8D21 - chains B and D of the 12 polymer chains in the assembly; structure by electron microscopy, 3.96 A resolution.

Chain B:
Molecule: Hemagglutinin HA2 chain
Organism: Influenza A virus
Reference sequence: Q289M7 (HEMA_I00A1); residues 1-176 here correspond to UniProt positions 344-519 (UniProt number = residue number + 343)
Chain sequence (222 residues; row label = number of the first residue in the row):
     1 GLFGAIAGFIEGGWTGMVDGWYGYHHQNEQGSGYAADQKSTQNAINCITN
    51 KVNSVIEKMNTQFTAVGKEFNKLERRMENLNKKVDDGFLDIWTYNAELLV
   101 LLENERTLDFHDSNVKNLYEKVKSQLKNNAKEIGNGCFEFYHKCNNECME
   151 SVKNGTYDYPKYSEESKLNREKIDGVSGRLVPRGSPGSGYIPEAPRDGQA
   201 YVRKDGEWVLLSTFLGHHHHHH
Disordered / not traced: 174-222
Differences from the reference sequence: conflict Cys47 (Gly390 in Q289M7); expression tag (177-222)
UniProt features mapped onto this chain:
  - glycosylation: Asn154 (N-linked (GlcNAc...) asparagine)
Disulfides: Cys144-Cys148
Covalently attached groups: N-acetylglucosamine (NAG) linked to Asn154

Chain D:
Molecule: Hemagglutinin HA1 chain
Organism: Influenza A virus
Reference sequence: Q6WG00 (Q6WG00_9INFA); the construct lacks a stretch of the UniProt sequence, so the offset changes along the chain: 11-54 = UniProt 18-61; 55-82 = UniProt 63-90; 83-92 = UniProt 92-101; 93-125 = UniProt 103-135; 2 more segments
Chain sequence (326 residues; numbered 11 to 329 plus 7 insertion-coded residues; the number before each row is that of its first residue; a row labelled like 125A-125C holds insertion residues (125A, then the next letters in order)):
    11 DTICIGYHANNSTDTVDTVCEKNVTVTHSVNLLEDSHNGKLCLL
   54A K
    55 GIAPLQLGNCSVAGWILGNPECELLISK
   82A E
    83 SWSYIVETPN
   92A P
    93 ENGTCYPGYFADYEELREQLSSVSSFERFEIFP
125A-125C KES
   126 SWPNHTVTGVSASCSHNGKSSFYRNLLWLTGKNGLYPNLSKSYVNNKEKE
   176 VLVLWGVHHPPNIGNQRALYHTENAYVSVVSSHYSRRFTPEIAKRPKVRD
   226 QEGRINYYWTLLEPGDTIIFEANGNLIAPWYAFALSR
  262A G
   263 FGSGIITSNAPMDECDAKCQTPQGAINSSLPFQNVHPVTIGECPKYVRSA
   313 KLRMVTGLRNIPSIQSR
Disordered / not traced: 327-329
Differences from the reference sequence: conflict Cys30 (Leu37 in Q6WG00)
Disulfides: Cys52-Cys277, Cys64-Cys76, Cys97-Cys139, Cys281-Cys305
Covalently attached groups: N-acetylglucosamine (NAG) linked to Asn21, Asn33, Asn63, Asn94, Asn129, Asn163, Asn289

How chain B and chain D interact:
Residue-residue contacts (10):
  Lys72(B) with Gln111(D), hydrogen bond (backbone-side chain)
  Leu73(B) with Glu107(D)
  Arg75(B) with Glu107(D); Gln111(D), hydrogen bond; Arg262(D)
  Arg76(B) with Glu106(D); Glu107(D), salt bridge; Glu110(D)
  Asn79(B) with Glu110(D), hydrogen bond
  Asp90(B) with Lys307(D), salt bridge
Other interface residues (no listed pair), chain B (7 interface residues in all): Glu74
Other interface residues (no listed pair), chain D (8 interface residues in all): Asp104, His208

Summary:
The interface between chain B and chain D involves 7 residues on one side and 8 on the other, with 3 hydrogen
bonds and 2 salt bridges. Polar pairs include Arg76(B)-Glu107(D), Asp90(B)-Lys307(D) and Lys72(B)-Gln111(D).
Covalently linked N-acetylglucosamine: at Asn154(B).
Here chain B is Hemagglutinin HA2 chain and chain D is Hemagglutinin HA1 chain, both from Influenza A virus.
Entry 8D21 (Cryo-EM structure of the VRC321 clinical trial, vaccine-elicited, human antibody 1B06 in complex
with a stabilized ...) was determined by electron microscopy.
